1X8J - chains A and B; structure by X-ray diffraction, 2.35 A resolution.

== Chain A (and B) ==
Name: retinol dehydratase
Source organism: Spodoptera frugiperda
Notes: chain B of this document is another copy of the same molecule, construct and numbering; everything in this record applies to it too
Reference sequence: Q26490 (Q26490_SPOFR); residues 1-351 here = UniProt positions 1-351
Sequence (351 residues; row label = number of the first residue in the row):
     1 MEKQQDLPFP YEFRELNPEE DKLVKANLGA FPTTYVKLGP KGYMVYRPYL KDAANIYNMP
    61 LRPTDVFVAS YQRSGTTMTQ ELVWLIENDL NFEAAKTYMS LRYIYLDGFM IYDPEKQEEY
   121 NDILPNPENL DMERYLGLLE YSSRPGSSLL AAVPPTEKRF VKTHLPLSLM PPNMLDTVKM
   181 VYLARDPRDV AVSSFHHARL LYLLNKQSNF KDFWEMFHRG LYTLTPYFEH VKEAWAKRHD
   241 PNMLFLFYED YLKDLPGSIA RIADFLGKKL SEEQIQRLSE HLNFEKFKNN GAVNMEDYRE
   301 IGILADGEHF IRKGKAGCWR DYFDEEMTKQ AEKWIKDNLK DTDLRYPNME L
Unresolved in the structure: 1-6, 350-351
Sequence notes: engineered mutation Ser258 (Cys in Q26490), Ser279 (Cys in Q26490)
Bound ions: Ca2+: Glu118, Asn121, Asp122
Residues lining bound ligands:
  - adenosine-3'-5'-diphosphate (A3P): Gln72, Arg73, Ser74, Gly75, Thr76, Thr77, Met78, Arg185, Ser193, Tyr248, Leu252, Leu282, Asn283, Phe284, Phe287, Phe310, Ile311, Arg312, Lys313, Gly314, Lys315
  - Androsterone (AOI): Phe31, Tyr105, Gly108, Ile111, Tyr120, Ile123, Tyr135, Leu138, Leu139, Ser142, Leu201, Met295, Tyr298, Ile303
What the authors report for this chain:
  - catalytic residues: Arg73, Lys162, His164, His197 (by similarity / conservation)
  - binding site for Androsterone: Phe31, Ile111, Tyr120, Tyr135, Leu138, Leu139, Leu201, Met295, Tyr298
  - mutagenesis - C258S/C279S: unchanged catalytic activity
  - catalytic residues: Tyr120, Tyr135 (proposed by the authors, not directly observed)

== Interface between chain A and chain B ==
Pairs across the interface - 1 pairs, chain A then chain B:
  Lys22(A) with Glu300(B), salt bridge
Also at the interface, not in a pair above, chain B (2 interface residues in all): Glu296

== In short ==
1 residues of chain A face 2 of chain B across their interface; the contacts include 1 salt bridge. The
salt-bridged pair is Lys22(A)-Glu300(B). Bound to chain A: adenosine-3'-5'-diphosphate and Androsterone. The
paper reports catalytic residues Arg73(A), Lys162(A) and His164(A) among others; C258S/C279S of chain A leave
catalytic activity unchanged.
Both chains are retinol dehydratase (Spodoptera frugiperda). Entry 1X8J (Crystal structure of retinol
dehydratase in complex with androsterone and inactive cofactor PAP) was determined by X-ray diffraction
together with 1X8K and 1X8L from the same study.
